PDB entry 4KVB | X-ray diffraction, 4.20 A resolution (low resolution: residue-level contacts below are approximate; hydrogen-bond / salt-bridge calls are withheld) | chains A and J of the 20 polymer chains in the assembly

Chain A:
Molecule: 16S rRNA
Organism: Thermus thermophilus
Sequence (1522 nucleotides; each row starts with the number of its first residue; note: 42 numbers in that range are skipped by the numbering (no residue carries them; nothing is unmodelled there); a row labelled like 190A-190L holds insertion residues (190A, then the next letters in order); numbering starts at 0):
     0 UUUGUUGGAG AGUUUGAUCC UGGCUCAGGG UGAACGCUGG CGGCGUGCCU AAGACAUGCA
    60 AGUCGUGCGG G
    73 CCGCGGGGUU UU
    88 ACUCCG
    95 UGGUC
   101 AGCGGCGGAC GGGUGAGUAA CGCGUGGGU
  129A G
   130 ACCUACCCGG AAGAGGGGGA CAACCCGGGG AAACUCGGGC UAAUCCCCCA UGUGGACCCG
   190 C
190A-190L CCCUUGGGGUGU
   191 GUCCAAAGGG CUUU
   216 GCCCGCUUCC GGAUGGGCCC GCGUCCCAUC AGCUAGUUGG UGGGGUAAUG GCCCACCAAG
   276 GCGACGACGG GUAGCCGGUC UGAGAGGAUG GCCGGCCACA GGGGCACUGA GACACGGGCC
   336 CCACUCCUAC GGGAGGCAGC AGUUAGGAAU CUUCCGCAAU GGGCGCAAGC CUGACGGAGC
   396 GACGCCGCUU GGAGGAAGAA GCCCUUCGGG GUGUAAACUC CUGAA
   442 CCCGGGACGA AACCCCCGAG GA
   474 GGGGACUGAC GGUACCGGG
   494 GUAAUAGCGC CGGCCAACUC CGUGCCAGCA GCCGCGGUAA UACGGAGGGC GCGAGCGUUA
   554 CCCGGAUUCA CUGGGCGUAA AGGGCGUGUA GGCGGCCUGG GGCGUCCCAU GUGAAAGACC
   614 ACGGCUCAAC CGUGGGGGAG CGUGGGAUAC GCUCAGGCUA GACGGUGGGA GAGGGUGGUG
   674 GAAUUCCCGG AGUAGCGGUG AAAUGCGCAG AUACCGGGAG GAACGCCGAU GGCGAAGGCA
   734 GCCACCUGGU CCACCCGUGA CGCUGAGGCG CGAAAGCGUG GGGAGCAAAC CGGAUUAGAU
   794 ACCCGGGUAG UCCACGCCCU AAACGAUGCG CGCUAGGUCU CUGGGUCU
   848 CCUGGGGGCC GAAGCUAACG CGUUAAGCGC GCCGCCUGGG GAGUACGGCC GCAAGGCUGA
   908 AACUCAAAGG AAUUGACGGG GGCCCGCACA AGCGGUGGAG CAUGUGGUUU AAUUCGAAGX
   968 AACGCGAAGA ACCUUACCAG GCCUUGACAU GCUAGG
 1003A G
  1004 AACCCGGGUG AAAGCCUGGG GUGCCCC
1030A-1030D GCGA
  1031 GGGGAGCCCU AGCACAGGUG CUGCAUGGCC GUCGUCAGCU CGUGCCGUGA GGUGUUGGGU
  1091 UAAGUCCCGC AACGAGCGCA ACCCCCGCCG UUAGUUGCCA GCGGUUCGGC CGGGCACUCU
  1151 AACGGGACUG CCCGCGAAA
  1171 GCGGGAGGAA GGAGGGGACG ACGUCUGGUC AGCAUGGCCC UUACGGCCUG GGCGACACAC
  1231 GUGCUACAAU GCCCACUACA AAGCGAUGCC ACCCGGCAAC GGGGAGCUAA UCGCAAAAAG
  1291 GUGGGCCCAG UUCGGAUUGG GGUCUGCAAC CCGACCCCAU GAAGCCGGAA UCGCUAGUAA
  1351 UCGCGGAUCA G
 1361A C
  1362 CAUGCCGCGG UGAAUACGUU CCCGGGCCUU GUACACACXG CCXGUXACGC CAUGGGAGCG
  1422 GGCUCUACCC GAAGUCGCCG GG
  1446 AGCCUACGGG
  1459 CAGGCGCCGA GGGUAGGGCC CGUGACUGGG GCGAAGUCGU AACAAGGUAG CUGUACCGGA
  1519 AGGUGCGGCU GGAUCACCUC CUUUCU
Not modelled in the structure: 0-3, 1535-1538
Modified residues: PSU (pseudouridine-5'-monophosphate) at position 516, 7MG (7N-methyl-8-hydroguanosine-5'-monophosphate) at position 527, M2G (N2-dimethylguanosine-5'-monophosphate) at position 966, 5MC (5-methylcytidine-5'-monophosphate) at position 967, 2MG (2N-methylguanosine-5'-monophosphate) at position 1207, 5MC (5-methylcytidine-5'-monophosphate) at position 1400, 4OC (4n,o2'-methylcytidine-5'-monophosphate) at position 1402, 5MC (5-methylcytidine-5'-monophosphate) at position 1404, 5MC (5-methylcytidine-5'-monophosphate) at position 1407, UR3 (3-methyluridine-5'-monophoshate) at position 1498, MA6 (6N-dimethyladenosine-5'-monophoshate) at position 1518, MA6 (6N-dimethyladenosine-5'-monophoshate) at position 1519, PSU (pseudouridine-5'-monophosphate) at position 1540, PSU (pseudouridine-5'-monophosphate) at position 1541
Ion coordination: Mg2+ site 1: U12, G22; K+ site 1 near U14 (its only coordinating residue here); Mg2+ site 2 near G21 (its only coordinating residue here); Mg2+ site 3 near C48 (its only coordinating residue here); Mg2+ site 4: C48, U114, G115; Mg2+ site 5 near A53 (its only coordinating residue here); Mg2+ site 6: G61, U62; Mg2+ site 7 near G107 (its only coordinating residue here); Mg2+ site 8: A109, G331; Mg2+ site 9: A116, G117, G289; Mg2+ site 10: A116, G117, U118, G289; Mg2+ site 11: C121, U125; 84 more Mg2+ sites not listed; 19 more K+ sites not listed

Chain J:
Molecule: 30S ribosomal protein S10
Organism: Thermus thermophilus
Reference sequence: P62653 (RS10_THET2); residues 1-105 here = UniProt positions 1-105
Amino-acid sequence (105 residues; row label = number of the first residue in the row):
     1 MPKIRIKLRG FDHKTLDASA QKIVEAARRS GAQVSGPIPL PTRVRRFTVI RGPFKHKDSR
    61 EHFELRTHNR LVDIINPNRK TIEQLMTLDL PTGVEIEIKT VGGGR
Not modelled in the structure: 1-2, 101-105

Interface between chain A and chain J:
Residue-residue contacts - 66 pairs, chain A then chain J:
  G963(A) - Phe54(J)
  A964(A) - Phe54(J)
  A964(A) - Lys55(J)
  A969(A) - Lys55(J)
  C972(A) - Lys55(J)
  C972(A) - His56(J)
  C972(A) - Lys57(J)
  G973(A) - Pro53(J)
  G973(A) - Phe54(J)
  G973(A) - Lys55(J)
  G973(A) - Lys57(J)
  A975(A) - Thr48(J)
  A975(A) - Lys57(J)
  A975(A) - Arg60(J)
  G1058(A) - Pro53(J)
  C1059(A) - Arg51(J)
  C1059(A) - Pro53(J)
  C1060(A) - Arg51(J)
  C1060(A) - Gly52(J)
  C1060(A) - His56(J)
  C1060(A) - Ser59(J)
  G1061(A) - Arg51(J)
  G1061(A) - His56(J)
  G1061(A) - Ser59(J)
  A1123(A) - Ser35(J)
  A1123(A) - Gly36(J)
  A1123(A) - Pro37(J)
  A1123(A) - Ile38(J)
  A1123(A) - Pro39(J)
  G1124(A) - Ser35(J)
  U1125(A) - Arg5(J)
  U1125(A) - Asp73(J)
  U1150(A) - Leu40(J)
  U1150(A) - Pro41(J)
  A1151(A) - Pro39(J)
  A1151(A) - Leu40(J)
  A1151(A) - Pro41(J)
  A1151(A) - Thr42(J)
  A1152(A) - His13(J)
  A1152(A) - His68(J)
  A1152(A) - Arg70(J)
  C1153(A) - His13(J)
  C1189(A) - Arg51(J)
  C1189(A) - Glu61(J)
  G1197(A) - His56(J)
  G1198(A) - Phe54(J)
  G1198(A) - Lys55(J)
  U1199(A) - Phe54(J)
  G1202(A) - Pro53(J)
  G1253(A) - Val44(J)
  C1254(A) - Arg43(J)
  C1254(A) - Val44(J)
  C1254(A) - Arg45(J)
  G1255(A) - Arg43(J)
  U1278(A) - Lys99(J)
  A1279(A) - Arg9(J)
  A1279(A) - Arg43(J)
  A1280(A) - Pro41(J)
  A1280(A) - Arg43(J)
  U1281(A) - Arg5(J)
  U1281(A) - Lys7(J)
  C1366(A) - Arg60(J)
  C1367(A) - Thr48(J)
  C1367(A) - Arg60(J)
  C1367(A) - His62(J)
  G1368(A) - His62(J)
Also at the interface, not in a pair above, chain A (33 interface residues in all): A1188
Also at the interface, not in a pair above, chain J (35 interface residues in all): Asp17, Arg46, Ile50, Glu97

In short:
33 residues of chain A and 35 residues of chain J are in contact. U12(A) and G22(A) coordinate Mg2+ site 1.
The Mg2+ site 4 is built by C48(A), U114(A) and G115(A).
Chain A is 16S rRNA and chain J is 30S ribosomal protein S10, both from Thermus thermophilus; the structure,
Thermus thermophilus HB27 30S ribosomal subunit lacking ribosomal protein S17, was determined by X-ray
diffraction.
